4QO8 - chains A and B of the 4 polymer chains in the assembly; structure by X-ray diffraction, 2.00 A resolution.

== Chain A (and B) ==
Molecule: L-lactate dehydrogenase A chain
From: Homo sapiens
Notes: EC 1.1.1.27; chain B of this document is another copy of the same molecule, construct and numbering; everything in this record applies to it too
UniProtKB: P00338 (LDHA_HUMAN); residues 1-331 here correspond to UniProt positions 2-332 (UniProt number = residue number + 1)
Chain sequence (331 residues; numbered 1 to 331; the number before each row is that of its first residue):
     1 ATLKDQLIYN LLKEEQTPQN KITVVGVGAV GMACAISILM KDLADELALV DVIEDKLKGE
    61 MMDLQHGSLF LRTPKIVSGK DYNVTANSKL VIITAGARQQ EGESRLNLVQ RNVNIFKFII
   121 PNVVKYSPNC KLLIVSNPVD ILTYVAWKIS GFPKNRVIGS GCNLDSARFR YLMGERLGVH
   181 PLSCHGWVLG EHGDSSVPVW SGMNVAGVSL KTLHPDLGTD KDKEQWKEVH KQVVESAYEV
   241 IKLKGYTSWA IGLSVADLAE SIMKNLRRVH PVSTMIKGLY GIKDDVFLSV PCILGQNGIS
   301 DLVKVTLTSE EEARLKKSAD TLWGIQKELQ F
Small-molecule neighbours:
  - 36U ((5S)-2-[(2-chlorophenyl)sulfanyl]-5-(2,6-dichlorophenyl)-3-hydroxycyclohex-2-en-1-one): Asn137, Leu164, Asp165, Arg168, His192, Gly193, Asp194, Val233, Val234, Ala237, Tyr238, Ile241, Thr247
  - NADH (NAI; 1,4-dihydronicotinamide adenine dinucleotide): Val25, Gly26, Val27, Gly28, Ala29, Val30, Gly31, Asp51, Val52, Ile53, Tyr82, Thr94, Ala95, Gly96, Arg98, Ile115, Ile119, Val135, Ser136, Asn137, Val139, Ser160, Gly161, Leu164, His192, Tyr246, Thr247, Ile251

== How chain A and chain B interact ==
Residue-residue contacts (111):
  Thr2(A) - Glu224(B)
  Leu3(A) - Leu213(B)  hydrophobic
  Leu3(A) - His214(B)
  Leu3(A) - Glu224(B)  hydrogen bond (backbone-side chain)
  Leu3(A) - Trp226(B)  hydrophobic
  Lys4(A) - Arg176(B)
  Lys4(A) - Leu177(B)
  Gln6(A) - Leu213(B)  hydrogen bond (side chain-backbone)
  Leu7(A) - Val205(B)  hydrophobic
  Leu7(A) - Val208(B)  hydrophobic
  Leu7(A) - Leu210(B)  hydrophobic
  Leu7(A) - Leu213(B)
  Ile8(A) - Leu177(B)
  Ile8(A) - Val179(B)  hydrophobic
  Met32(A) - Trp249(B)
  Ile36(A) - Trp249(B)  hydrophobic
  Ser37(A) - Met40(B)
  Met40(A) - Ser37(B)
  Met40(A) - Met40(B)  hydrophobic
  Met40(A) - Lys41(B)
  Met40(A) - Leu253(B)  hydrophobic
  Lys41(A) - Met40(B)
  Asp55(A) - Leu243(B)
  Lys56(A) - Leu243(B)
  Lys58(A) - Leu243(B)
  Gly59(A) - Val240(B)
  Gly59(A) - Leu243(B)
  Gly59(A) - Lys244(B)
  Glu60(A) - Lys244(B)  salt bridge
  Glu60(A) - Trp249(B)  hydrogen bond
  Met62(A) - Val240(B)  hydrophobic
  Met62(A) - Leu243(B)  hydrophobic
  Asp63(A) - Lys244(B)  salt bridge
  Asp63(A) - Thr247(B)
  Asp63(A) - Ser248(B)  hydrogen bond (side chain-backbone)
  Asp63(A) - Trp249(B)  hydrogen bond (side chain-backbone)
  Asp63(A) - Ala250(B)  hydrogen bond (side chain-backbone)
  Leu64(A) - Trp249(B)  hydrophobic
  Gln65(A) - Tyr171(B)  hydrogen bond
  His66(A) - Ala167(B)
  His66(A) - Arg168(B)  hydrogen bond
  His66(A) - Ser236(B)
  His66(A) - Val240(B)
  His66(A) - Ala250(B)
  Gly67(A) - Ala250(B)
  Gly67(A) - Leu253(B)
  Ser68(A) - Tyr171(B)
  Ser68(A) - His180(B)
  Leu69(A) - Ala167(B)  hydrophobic
  Leu69(A) - Arg170(B)
  Leu69(A) - Pro181(B)
  Leu69(A) - Leu182(B)
  Phe70(A) - Asn163(B)
  Phe70(A) - Ala167(B)  hydrophobic
  Phe70(A) - Leu253(B)  hydrophobic
  Phe70(A) - Ser254(B)
  Phe70(A) - Asp257(B)
  Leu71(A) - His180(B)
  Arg72(A) - Leu182(B)
  Ala167(A) - Phe70(B)  hydrophobic
  Arg168(A) - His66(B)  hydrogen bond
  Arg170(A) - Leu69(B)
  Tyr171(A) - Gln65(B)  hydrogen bond
  Tyr171(A) - Ser68(B)
  Arg176(A) - Lys4(B)
  Leu177(A) - Lys4(B)
  Leu177(A) - Ile8(B)
  Val179(A) - Ile8(B)  hydrophobic
  His180(A) - Ser68(B)
  His180(A) - Leu71(B)
  Pro181(A) - Leu69(B)
  Leu182(A) - Leu69(B)
  Leu182(A) - Arg72(B)
  Val208(A) - Leu7(B)  hydrophobic
  Leu210(A) - Leu3(B)  hydrophobic
  Leu213(A) - Leu3(B)  hydrophobic
  Leu213(A) - Gln6(B)  hydrogen bond (backbone-side chain)
  Leu213(A) - Leu7(B)  hydrophobic
  His214(A) - Leu3(B)
  Glu224(A) - Thr2(B)
  Glu224(A) - Leu3(B)  hydrogen bond (side chain-backbone)
  Trp226(A) - Leu3(B)  hydrophobic
  Ser236(A) - His66(B)
  Glu239(A) - Lys58(B)  salt bridge
  Glu239(A) - Met62(B)
  Val240(A) - Gly59(B)
  Val240(A) - His66(B)
  Leu243(A) - Asp55(B)
  Leu243(A) - Lys56(B)
  Leu243(A) - Lys58(B)
  Leu243(A) - Gly59(B)
  Leu243(A) - Met62(B)  hydrophobic
  Lys244(A) - Gly59(B)
  Lys244(A) - Glu60(B)  salt bridge
  Lys244(A) - Asp63(B)  salt bridge
  Thr247(A) - Asp63(B)
  Ser248(A) - Asp63(B)  hydrogen bond (backbone-side chain)
  Trp249(A) - Met32(B)  hydrophobic
  Trp249(A) - Ile36(B)  hydrophobic
  Trp249(A) - Glu60(B)  hydrogen bond
  Trp249(A) - Asp63(B)  hydrogen bond (backbone-side chain)
  Trp249(A) - Leu64(B)  hydrophobic
  Trp249(A) - Trp249(B)  hydrophobic
  Ala250(A) - Asp63(B)  hydrogen bond (backbone-side chain)
  Ala250(A) - His66(B)
  Ala250(A) - Gly67(B)
  Leu253(A) - Met40(B)  hydrophobic
  Leu253(A) - Gly67(B)
  Leu253(A) - Phe70(B)  hydrophobic
  Ser254(A) - Phe70(B)
  Asp257(A) - Phe70(B)
Interface residues without a listed pair, chain A (59 interface residues in all): Ala1, Val205, Leu217, Tyr246
Interface residues without a listed pair, chain B (60 interface residues in all): Leu164, Leu217, Glu239, Tyr246

== Summary ==
59 residues of chain A face 60 of chain B across their interface, with 16 hydrogen bonds and 5 salt bridges.
Polar contacts include Glu60(A)-Lys244(B), Asp63(A)-Lys244(B) and Glu239(A)-Lys58(B). Bound to chain A: NADH
and compound 36U.
Both chains are L-lactate dehydrogenase A chain (Homo sapiens). Entry 4QO8 (Lactate Dehydrogenase A in complex
with substituted 3-Hydroxy-2-mercaptocyclohex-2-enone compound 104) was determined by X-ray diffraction (same
publication as 4QO7).
